PDB entry 4CQ8 | X-ray diffraction, 1.98 A resolution | chain A

# Chain A
Name: Dihydroorotate dehydrogenase
From: Plasmodium falciparum
Reference sequence: Q54A96 (Q54A96_PLAFA); residue numbers follow UniProt; this construct covers 158-383, 414-569
Chain sequence (401 residues; each row starts with the number of its first residue; note: 30 numbers in that range are skipped by the numbering (no residue carries them; nothing is unmodelled there)):
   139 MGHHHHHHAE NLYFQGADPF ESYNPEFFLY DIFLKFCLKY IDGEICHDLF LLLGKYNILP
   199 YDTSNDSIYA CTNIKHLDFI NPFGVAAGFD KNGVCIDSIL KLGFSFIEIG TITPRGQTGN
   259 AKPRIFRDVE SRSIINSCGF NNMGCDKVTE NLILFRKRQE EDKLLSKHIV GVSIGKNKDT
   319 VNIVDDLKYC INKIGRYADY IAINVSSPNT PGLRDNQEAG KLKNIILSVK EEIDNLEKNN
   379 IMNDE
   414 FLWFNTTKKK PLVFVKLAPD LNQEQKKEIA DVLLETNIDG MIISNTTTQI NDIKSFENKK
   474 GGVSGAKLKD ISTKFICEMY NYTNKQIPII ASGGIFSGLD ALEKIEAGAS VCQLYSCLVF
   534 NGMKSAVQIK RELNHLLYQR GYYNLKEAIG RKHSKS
Disordered / not traced: 139-154, 379-383, 568-569
Sequence notes: expression tag (139-157)
Small-molecule neighbours:
  - FMN (flavin mononucleotide): Ala224, Ala225, Gly226, Lys229, Glu246, Gly248, Thr249, Ile263, Ile272, Asn274, Cys276, Phe278, Ser311, Asn342, Lys429, Ser457, Asn458, Thr459, Ser477, Gly478, Leu481, Ser505, Gly506, Gly507, Ile508, Gln526, Leu527, Tyr528, Ser529
  - JBW (5-(4-cyano-2-methyl-1H-benzimidazol-1-yl)-N-cyclopropylthiophene-2-carboxamide): Tyr168, Phe171, Leu172, Cys175, Gly181, Cys184, His185, Leu187, Phe188, Phe227, Ile263, Arg265, Ile272, Tyr528, Leu531, Val532, Gly535, Met536
  - orotic acid (ORO): Lys229, Asn274, Ser275, Cys276, Gly277, Phe278, Asn342, Ser345, Pro346, Asn347, Asn458, Thr459
Reported in the primary citation:
  - conformationally variable residues (side-chain flip): His185, Phe188
  - binding site for JBW: His185, Phe188, Arg265
  - mutagenesis - E182D, F188I (200-fold), F188L (72-fold), I263F (6.7-fold): decreased binding to JBW
  - mutagenesis - I263F (66.7-fold): decreased binding to GSK3
  - mutagenesis - L172F/F227I (15.8-fold), F188I (25-fold), F188L (25-fold): increased binding to DSM74
  - mutagenesis - L531F: unchanged binding to DSM74
  - mutagenesis - E182D: decreased catalytic activity
  - mutagenesis - E182D: decreased stability (proposed by the authors, not directly observed)
  - mutagenesis - E182D: decreased growth

# Overview
Ligands of chain A: flavin mononucleotide, orotic acid and compound JBW. The paper reports a binding site for
JBW at His185, Phe188 and Arg265; E182D, F188I and F188L, among others, reduce binding to JBW; 6 substitutions
were tested in all.
Chain A is Dihydroorotate dehydrogenase (Plasmodium falciparum); the structure, Plasmodium falciparum
dihydroorotate dehydrogenase (DHODH) in complex with Genz-669178, was determined by X-ray diffraction (same
publication as 4CQ9 and 4CQA).
